Entry 3LTD (X-ray diffraction, 2.80 A resolution); this record covers chain A.

[Chain A]
Molecule: ATP binding protein-dx
Organism: synthetic construct
Chain sequence (81 residues; row label = number of the first residue in the row; numbers below 1 keep their minus sign (Gly-1 is residue -1)):
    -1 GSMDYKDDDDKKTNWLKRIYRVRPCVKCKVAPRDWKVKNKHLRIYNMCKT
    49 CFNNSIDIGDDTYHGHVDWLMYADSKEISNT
Not modelled in the structure: -1 to 4, 74-79
Ion coordination: Zn2+: Cys23, Cys26, Cys46, Cys49
Ligand contacts: ADP (adenosine-5'-diphosphate): Asp32, Lys34, Arg41, Tyr43, Asn44, Met45, Cys46, Phe50, Tyr61, His62, Gly63, His64

[Overview]
Bound to chain A: ADP. The Zn2+ site is built by Cys23, Cys26, Cys46 and Cys49.
Chain A is ATP binding protein-dx (synthetic construct); the structure, X-ray structure of a non-biological
ATP binding protein, was determined by X-ray diffraction (same publication as 3LT8, 3LT9, 3LTA, 3LTB and
3LTC).
